PDB entry 5UAU | X-ray diffraction, 1.90 A resolution | chains B and D of the 5 polymer chains in the assembly

Chain B (and D):
Name: Pyrroline-5-carboxylate reductase 1, mitochondrial
Organism: Homo sapiens
Notes: EC 1.5.1.2; chain D of this document is another copy of the same molecule, construct and numbering; everything in this record applies to it too
Reference sequence: P32322 (P5CR1_HUMAN); residues 1-300 here = UniProt positions 1-300
Sequence (322 residues; each row starts with the number of its first residue; numbers below 1 keep their minus sign (Met-21 is residue -21)):
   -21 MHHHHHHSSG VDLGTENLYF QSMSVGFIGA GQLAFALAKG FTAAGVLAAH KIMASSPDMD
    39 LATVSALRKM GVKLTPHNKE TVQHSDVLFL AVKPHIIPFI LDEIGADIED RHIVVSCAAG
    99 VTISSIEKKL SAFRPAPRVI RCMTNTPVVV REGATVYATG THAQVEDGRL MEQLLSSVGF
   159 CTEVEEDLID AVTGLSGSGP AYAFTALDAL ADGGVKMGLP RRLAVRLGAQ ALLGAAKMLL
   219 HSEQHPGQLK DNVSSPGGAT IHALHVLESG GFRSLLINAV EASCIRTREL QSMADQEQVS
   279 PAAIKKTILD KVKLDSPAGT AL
Disordered / not traced: -21 to -3, 275-300 (chain D: -21 to 0, 276-300)
Sequence notes: initiating methionine (-21); expression tag (-20 to 0)
Swiss-Prot annotation at these positions:
  - binding site (NADP(+)): Ile6 to Leu11, Ser34, Asn56, Ala69 to Pro72, Cys95 to Ala97
  - binding site (NADPH): Ala8, Gln10, Leu11, Ser34, Asp36, Asn56, Val70, Lys71, Ala97, Asn230
  - binding site (L-proline): Glu164, Ala237, Thr238
  - modified residue: Ser2 (N-acetylserine), Ser278 (Phosphoserine)
  - natural variant: Arg119 (R119G: In ARCL2B; R119H: In ARCL2B), Ala179 (A179T: In ARCL2B), Gly206 (G206R: In ARCL2B; G206W: In ARCL2B), Gly248 (G248E: In ARCL3B), Arg251 (R251H: In ARCL3B), Ala257 (A257T: In ARCL3B), Arg266 (R266Q: In ARCL2B)
  - mutagenesis: Glu221 (E221A: Reduced enzyme activity), Thr238 (T238A: Decreased pyrroline-5-carboxylate reductase activity)
Ligand contacts:
  - proline (PRO), molecule 1: Ala97, Met121, Thr171, Gly175, Ser176
  - proline (PRO), molecule 2: Ala136, Thr137, Glu161, Val162, Glu163, Glu164
  - proline (PRO), molecule 3: Val231, Ser233, Gly236, Ala237, Thr238
Reported in the primary citation:
  - binding site for proline: Ala97, Thr137, Thr171, Gly175, Thr238
  - mutagenesis - T238A (10-fold): decreased catalytic activity on l-P5C
  - catalytic residues: Thr238

How chain B and chain D interact:
Residue-residue contacts (16):
  Asp186(B) with Lys228(D), salt bridge
  Asp190(B) with Lys228(D), salt bridge; Ile239(D)
  Val193(B) with Ser232(D); Pro234(D); Gly235(D), hydrogen bond (backbone-backbone)
  Lys194(B) with Gly235(D); Ile239(D); His240(D); His243(D), hydrogen bond
  Gly196(B) with Pro234(D); Gly235(D)
  Leu197(B) with Pro234(D)
  Pro198(B) with Pro234(D), hydrophobic
  Arg199(B) with Asp229(D), salt bridge; Ser232(D)
Interface residues without a listed pair, chain D (9 interface residues in all): Ser233

In short:
Chain B and chain D form an interface of 8 and 9 residues respectively; the contacts include 2 hydrogen bonds
and 3 salt bridges. Polar pairs include Asp186(B)-Lys228(D), Asp190(B)-Lys228(D) and Arg199(B)-Asp229(D).
Bound to chain B: 3 copies of proline. The paper reports the catalytic residue Thr238(B); T238A of chain B
reduces catalytic activity on l-P5C.
Chain B and chain D are both Pyrroline-5-carboxylate reductase 1, mitochondrial (Homo sapiens); the structure,
Structure of human PYCR-1 complexed with proline, was determined by X-ray diffraction together with 5UAT,
5UAV, 5UAW and 5UAX from the same study.
